PDB entry 5AGO | X-ray diffraction, 1.90 A resolution | chains A and B

== Chain A (and B) ==
Name: Nitric oxide synthase, brain
From: Rattus norvegicus
Notes: EC 1.14.13.39; fragment: heme domain, residues 297-718; chain B of this document is another copy of the same molecule, construct and numbering; everything in this record applies to it too
UniProt: P29476 (NOS1_RAT); residue numbers follow UniProt; this construct covers 297-718
Amino-acid sequence (422 residues; each row starts with the number of its first residue):
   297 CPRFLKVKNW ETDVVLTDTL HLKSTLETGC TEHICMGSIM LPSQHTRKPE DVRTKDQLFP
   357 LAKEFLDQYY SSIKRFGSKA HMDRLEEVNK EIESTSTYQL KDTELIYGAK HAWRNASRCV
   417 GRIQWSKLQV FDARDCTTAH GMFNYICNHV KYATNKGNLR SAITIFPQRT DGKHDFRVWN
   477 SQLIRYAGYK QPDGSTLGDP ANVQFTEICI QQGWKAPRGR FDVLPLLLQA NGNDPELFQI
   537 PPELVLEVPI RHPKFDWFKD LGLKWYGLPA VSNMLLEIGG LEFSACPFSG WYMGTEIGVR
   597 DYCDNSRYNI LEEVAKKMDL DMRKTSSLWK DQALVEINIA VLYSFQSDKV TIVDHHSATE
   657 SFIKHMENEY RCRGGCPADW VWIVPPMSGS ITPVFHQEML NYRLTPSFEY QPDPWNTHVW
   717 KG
Unresolved in the structure: 297-298, 339-349, 718 (chain B: 297-298, 339-347)
Ion coordination: Zn2+: C326, C331 (shared with C326(B), C331(B) of chain B); heme Fe near C415 (its only coordinating residue here)
Ligand contacts:
  - tetrahydrobiopterin (H4B), molecule 1: W306, W676, F691, H692, Q693, E694
  - tetrahydrobiopterin (H4B), molecule 2: S334, M336, R596, V677, W678
  - heme (HEM): W409, A412, R414, C415, V416, G417, L424, S457, M570, F584, S585, G586, W587, M589, E592, V649, W678, F704, Y706
  - VUR ((S)-2-amino-5-(2-mercaptoacetimidamido)pentanoic acid): Q478, W561, Y562, P565, A566, V567, F584, S585, G586, W587, Y588, E592, I593, D597

== Chain A / chain B interface ==
Residue-residue contacts (126):
  L301(A) with I330(B), hydrophobic
  W306(A) with M336(B), hydrophobic
  E307(A) with D600(B); N601(B), hydrogen bond; S602(B), hydrogen bond (backbone-side chain)
  H317(A) with I330(B)
  S320(A) with H329(B)
  T321(A) with H329(B)
  L322(A) with H329(B)
  E323(A) with E328(B)
  T324(A) with T327(B), hydrogen bond (side chain-backbone); E328(B), hydrogen bond (backbone-backbone); H329(B); I330(B)
  C326(A) with C326(B), hydrophobic; T327(B); E328(B); C331(B), hydrophobic
  T327(A) with T324(B), hydrogen bond (backbone-side chain); C326(B)
  E328(A) with E323(B); T324(B), hydrogen bond (backbone-backbone); C326(B); T327(B)
  H329(A) with S320(B); T321(B); L322(B); T324(B); Y698(B)
  I330(A) with L301(B), hydrophobic; T324(B); L696(B), hydrophobic; N697(B)
  C331(A) with T324(B); C326(B), hydrophobic; C331(B), hydrophobic; L696(B); N697(B), hydrogen bond (backbone-backbone)
  M332(A) with L301(B), hydrophobic; L696(B), hydrophobic
  S334(A) with W676(B); E694(B); M695(B), hydrogen bond (side chain-backbone)
  I335(A) with E694(B); M695(B)
  M336(A) with W306(B); E694(B), hydrogen bond (backbone-side chain)
  L337(A) with W306(B), hydrophobic
  V595(A) with S686(B)
  R596(A) with S686(B); F691(B); H692(B)
  D600(A) with H692(B), salt bridge
  N601(A) with E307(B), hydrogen bond (backbone-side chain)
  S602(A) with E307(B), hydrogen bond
  L607(A) with I687(B), hydrophobic
  T621(A) with D650(B), hydrogen bond; H652(B); S653(B), hydrogen bond
  S622(A) with L638(B); Q642(B), hydrogen bond; D650(B), hydrogen bond (backbone-side chain)
  S623(A) with I635(B)
  L624(A) with N634(B); I635(B); L638(B), hydrophobic; H651(B)
  K626(A) with I687(B)
  D627(A) with V631(B); H651(B), salt bridge; H652(B), salt bridge; M683(B); S684(B), hydrogen bond
  Q628(A) with V631(B); E632(B); I635(B)
  V631(A) with D627(B); Q628(B); V631(B), hydrophobic
  E632(A) with Q628(B)
  N634(A) with L624(B)
  I635(A) with S623(B); L624(B); Q628(B)
  L638(A) with S622(B); L624(B), hydrophobic
  Q642(A) with S622(B), hydrogen bond
  D650(A) with T621(B), hydrogen bond; S622(B)
  H651(A) with L624(B); D627(B), salt bridge
  H652(A) with T621(B); L624(B); D627(B), salt bridge
  W676(A) with S334(B); V677(B), hydrophobic
  V677(A) with W676(B), hydrophobic
  P682(A) with S684(B); G685(B), hydrogen bond (backbone-backbone); S686(B), hydrogen bond (backbone-backbone)
  M683(A) with D627(B); S684(B)
  S684(A) with D627(B), hydrogen bond; P682(B); M683(B); S684(B)
  G685(A) with P682(B), hydrogen bond (backbone-backbone)
  S686(A) with V595(B); R596(B); P682(B), hydrogen bond (backbone-backbone)
  I687(A) with L607(B), hydrophobic; K626(B)
  F691(A) with R596(B)
  H692(A) with R596(B); D600(B)
  E694(A) with S334(B); I335(B); M336(B), hydrogen bond (side chain-backbone)
  M695(A) with S334(B), hydrogen bond (backbone-side chain); I335(B)
  L696(A) with I330(B), hydrophobic; M332(B), hydrophobic
  N697(A) with I330(B); C331(B), hydrogen bond (backbone-backbone)
  Y698(A) with H329(B); I330(B), hydrophobic
Also at the interface, not in a pair above, chain A (62 interface residues in all): V303, G333, C599, L630, S653
Also at the interface, not in a pair above, chain B (63 interface residues in all): V303, H317, G333, L337, C599, K620, L630

== In short ==
The interface between chain A and chain B involves 62 residues on one side and 63 on the other; the contacts
include 26 hydrogen bonds and 5 salt bridges. Polar pairs include D600(A)-H692(B), D627(A)-H651(B) and
D627(A)-H652(B). Ligands of chain A: heme, tetrahydrobiopterin and compound VUR.
Chain A and chain B are both Nitric oxide synthase, brain (Rattus norvegicus); the structure, Structure of rat
neuronal nitric oxide synthase heme domain in complex with (S)-2-Amino-5-(2-mercaptoacetimidamido)pentanoic
acid, was determined by X-ray diffraction (same publication as 5AGK, 5AGL, 5AGM, 5AGN and 5AGP).
